Entry 5XYM (electron microscopy, 3.08 A resolution); this record covers chains A and N of the 31 polymer chains in the assembly.

# Chain A
Molecule: 23S RNA
Organism: Mycobacterium smegmatis (strain ATCC 700084 / mc(2)155)
Sequence (3164 nucleotides; numbered 1 to 3164; the number before each row is that of its first residue):
     1 UUGUAAGUGU UUAAGGGCGC AUGGUGGAUG CCUUGGCACU GGGAGCCGAU GAAGGACGUA
    61 GGAGGCUGCG AUAAGCCUCG GGGAGCUGUC AACCGAGCGU UGAUCCGAGG AUGUCCGAAU
   121 GGGGAAACCC GGCACGAGUG AUGUCGUGUC ACCAGGCGCU GAAUAUAUAG GCGUCUGGGG
   181 GGAACGCGGG GAAGUGAAAC AUCUCAGUAC CCGUAGGAAG AGAAAACAAA AUGUGAUUCC
   241 GUGAGUAGUG GCGAGCGAAA GCGGAGGAUG GCUAAACCGU AUGCAUGUGA UACCGGGUAG
   301 GGGUUGUGUG UGCGGGGUUG UGGGACCUAU CUUUCCGGCU CUACCUGGCU GGAGGGCAGU
   361 GAGAAAAUGU UGUGGUUAGC GGAAAUGGCU UGGGAUGGCC UGCCGUAGAC GGUGAGAGCC
   421 CGGUACGUGA AAACCCGACG UCUGUCUUGA UGGUGUUCCC GAGUAGCAGC GGGCCCGUGG
   481 AAUCUGCUGU GAAUCUGCCG GGACCACCCG GUAAGCCUGA AUACUUCCCA GUGACCGAUA
   541 GCGGAUUAGU ACCGUGAGGG AAUGGUGAAA AGUACCCCGG GAGGGGAGUG AAAGAGUACC
   601 UGAAACCGUG CGCUUACAAU CCGUCAGAGC CCUCGACGUG UCGUGGGGUG AUGGCGUGCC
   661 UUUUGAAGAA UGAGCCUGCG AGUCAGGGAC AUGUCGCGAG GUUAACCCGG GUGGGGUAGC
   721 CGCAGCGAAA GCGAGUCUGA AUAGGGCGUA UCCACACAAG AGUGUGUGGU GUAGUGGUGU
   781 GUUCUGGACC CGAAGCGGAG UGAUCUACCC AUGGCCAGGG UGAAGCGCGG GUAAGACCGC
   841 GUGGAGGCCC GAACCCACUU AGGUUGAAGA CUGAGGGGAU GAGCUGUGGG UAGGGGUGAA
   901 AGGCCAAUCA AACUCCGUGA UAGCUGGUUC UCCCCGAAAU GCAUUUAGGU GCAGCGUCGC
   961 AUGUUUCUUG CCGGAGGUAG AGCUACUGGA UGGCCGAUGG GCCCCACAGG GUUACUGACG
  1021 UCAGCCAAAC UCCGAAUGCC GGUAAGUCCA AGAGUGCGGC AGUGGGACGG CGGGGGAUAA
  1081 GCUCCGUGCG UCGAGAGGGA AACAGCCCAG AUCGCCGGCU AAGGCCCCUA AGCGUGUGCU
  1141 AAGUGGAAAA GGAUGUGCAG UCGCGAAGAC AACCAGGAGG UUGGCUUAGA AGCAGCCACC
  1201 CUUGAAAGAG UGCGUAAUAG CUCACUGGUC AAGUGAUUGU GCGCCGAUAA UGUAGCGGGG
  1261 CUCAAGCACA CCGCCGAAGC CGCGGCAGCC AACGUGUUGG CUGGGUAGGG GAGCGUCCUG
  1321 CAUCCGGUGA AGCCGCCGAG UGAUCGAGUG GUGGAGGGUG UGGGAGUGAG AAUGCAGGCA
  1381 UGAGUAGCGA UUAGGCAAGU GAGAACCUUG CCCGCCGAAA GACCAAGGGU UCCUGGGCCA
  1441 GGCCAGUCCG CCCAGGGUGA GUCGGGACCU AAGGCGAGGC CGACAGGCGU AGUCGAUGGA
  1501 CAACGGGUUG AUAUUCCCGU ACCCGUGUAU GUGCGUCCAU GAUGAAUCAG CGGUACUAAC
  1561 CAUCCAAAAC CACCGUGACC GCACCUUUCG GGGUGUGGCG UUGGUGGGGC UGCAUGGGAC
  1621 CUUCGUUGGU AGUAGUCAAG CGAUGGGGUG ACGCAGGAAG GUAGCCGUAC CGGUCAGUGG
  1681 UAAUACCGGG GUAAGCCUGU AGGGAGUCAG AUAGGUAAAU CCGUCUGGCA UAUAUCCUGA
  1741 GAGGUGAUGC AUAGCCGAGU GAGGCGAAUU CGGUGAUCCU AUGCUGCCGA GAAAAGCCUC
  1801 UAGCGAGGAC AUACACGGCC CGUACCCCAA ACCAACACAG GUGGUCAGGU AGAGAAUACU
  1861 AAGGCGUACG AGUGAACUAU GGUUAAGGAA CUCGGCAAAA UGCCCCCGUA ACUUCGGGAG
  1921 AAGGGGGACC CACAUGGCGU GUAAGCCUUU ACGGCCCAAG CGUGAGUGGG UGGCACAAAC
  1981 CAGUGAGAAG CGACUGUUUA CUAAAAACAC AGGUCCGUGC GAAGUCGCAA GACGAUGUAU
  2041 ACGGACUGAC GCCUGCCCGG UGCUGGAAGG UUAAGAGGAC CCGUUAACUC CCUUUGGGGG
  2101 UGAAGCGGAG AAUUUAAGCC CCAGUAAACG GCGGUGGUAA CUAUAACCAU CCUAAGGUAG
  2161 CGAAAUUCCU UGUCGGGUAA GUUCCGACCU GCACGAAUGG CGUAACGACU UCUCAACUGU
  2221 CUCAACCAUA GACUCGGCGA AAUUGCACUA CGAGUAAAGA UGCUCGUUAC GCGCGGCAGG
  2281 ACGAAAAGAC CCCGGGACCU UCACUACAAC UUGGUAUUGG UGCUCGAUAC GGUUUGUGUA
  2341 GGAUAGGUGG GAGACUGUGA AGCUCACACG CCAGUGUGGG UGGAGUCGUU GUUGAAAUAC
  2401 CACUCUGAUC GUAUUGGGCC UCUAACCUCG GACCGUAUAU CCGGUUCAGG GACAGUGCCU
  2461 GGUGGGUAGU UUAACUGGGG CGGUUGCCUC CUAAAAUGUA ACGGAGGCGC CCAAAGGUUC
  2521 CCUCAACCUG GACGGCAAUC AGGUGUUGAG UGUAAGUGCA CAAGGGAGCU UGACUGCGAG
  2581 ACGGACAUGU CGAGCAGGGA CGAAAGUCGG GACUAGUGAU CCGGCACCUC UGAGUGGAAG
  2641 GGGUGUCGCU CAACGGAUAA AAGGUACCCC GGGGAUAACA GGCUGAUCUU CCCCAAGAGU
  2701 CCAUAUCGAC GGGAUGGUUU GGCACCUCGA UGUCGGCUCG UCGCAUCCUG GGGCUGGAGC
  2761 AGGUCCCAAG GGUUGGGCUG UUCGCCCAUU AAAGCGGCAC GCGAGCUGGG UUUAGAACGU
  2821 CGUGAGACAG UUCGGUCUCU AUCCGCCGCG CGCGUCAGAA GCUUGAGGAA ACCUGUCCCU
  2881 AGUACGAGAG GACCGGGACG GACGAACCUC UGGUAUACCA GUUGUCCCAC CAGGGGCACG
  2941 GCUGGAUAGC CACGUUCGGA CAGGAUAACC GCUGAAAGCA UCUAAGCGGG AAACCUCUUC
  3001 CAAGACCAGG CUUCUCACCC UCUAGGAGGG AUAAGGCCCC CCGCAGACCA CGGGAUUGAU
  3061 AGACCAGACC UGGAAGCCUA GUAAUAGGUG CAGGGAACUG GCACUAACCG GCCGAAAACU
  3121 UACAACACCC CAUAAUCGUU GUAAGAAGAA AACAUUGACG CACC
Unresolved in the structure: 1-5, 161, 280-311, 326-372, 440-457, 638-643, 996-1017, 1163-1232, 1293-1296, 1529-1638, 1678, 1709, 1730-1733, 1758-1764, 1806-1812, 1944-1958, 2090-2099, 2328-2415, 2438, 3109, 3116-3164
Metal / ion sites: Mg2+ site 1 near G16 (its only coordinating residue here); Mg2+ site 2: C31, G1357; Mg2+ site 3 near U72 (its only coordinating residue here); Mg2+ site 4 near U120 (its only coordinating residue here); Mg2+ site 5: A199, C200; Mg2+ site 6 near A383 (its only coordinating residue here); Mg2+ site 7: U483, G500; Mg2+ site 8: G502, G2634; Mg2+ site 9 near G541 (its only coordinating residue here); Mg2+ site 10: G541, G544; Mg2+ site 11: C600, U601; Mg2+ site 12: C621, C2263; 96 more Mg2+ sites not listed

# Chain N
Molecule: 50S ribosomal protein L17
Organism: Mycobacterium smegmatis (strain ATCC 700084 / mc(2)155)
UniProt: A0QSL9 (RL17_MYCS2); numbering as in UniProt (aligned over 1-199)
Sequence (199 residues; each row starts with the number of its first residue):
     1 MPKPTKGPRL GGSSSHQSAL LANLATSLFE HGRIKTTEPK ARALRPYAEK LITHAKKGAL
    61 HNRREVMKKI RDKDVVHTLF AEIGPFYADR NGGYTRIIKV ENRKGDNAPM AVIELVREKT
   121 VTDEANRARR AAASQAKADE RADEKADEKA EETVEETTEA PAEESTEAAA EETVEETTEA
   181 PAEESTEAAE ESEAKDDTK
Unresolved in the structure: 1, 118-199

# Chain A / chain N interface
Contacting residue pairs (108; chain A residue first):
  A1393(A) with His16(N), stacking on the base; Ala19(N), base contact
  G1394(A) with His16(N), hydrogen bond to the sugar
  G1395(A) with Leu24(N), sugar contact
  C1396(A) with Ser27(N), sugar contact; His31(N), sugar contact; Ile34(N), phosphate contact; Lys35(N), phosphate contact; Thr36(N), phosphate contact
  A1397(A) with His31(N), sugar contact; Ile34(N), phosphate contact; Lys35(N), hydrogen bond to the phosphate
  G1403(A) with Lys104(N), hydrogen bond to the sugar
  A1405(A) with Arg103(N), hydrogen bond to the sugar; Lys104(N), hydrogen bond to the phosphate; Gly105(N), hydrogen bond to the phosphate; Asp106(N), base contact
  C1412(A) with Asn23(N), hydrogen bond to the sugar
  C1413(A) with Ala19(N), sugar contact; Asn23(N), hydrogen bond to the sugar; Arg71(N), salt bridge to the phosphate
  G1414(A) with Arg71(N), salt bridge to the phosphate
  G1677(A) with Asp74(N), base contact; His77(N), stacking on the base
  G1679(A) with Leu60(N), sugar contact; Arg64(N), base contact
  G1870(A) with Asp106(N), hydrogen bond to the sugar
  A1871(A) with Thr37(N), phosphate contact; Asp106(N), sugar contact; Ala108(N), sugar contact
  G1872(A) with Thr37(N), hydrogen bond to the phosphate; Pro39(N), phosphate contact; Lys40(N), salt bridge to the phosphate
  U1873(A) with Pro8(N), base contact
  G1874(A) with Lys6(N), base contact; Gly7(N), sugar contact
  A2228(A) with Arg9(N), salt bridge to the phosphate
  U2229(A) with Pro8(N), phosphate contact; Arg9(N), hydrogen bond to the phosphate; Gly12(N), phosphate contact
  A2230(A) with Gly12(N), phosphate contact
  C2235(A) with Asn107(N), hydrogen bond to the sugar
  G2236(A) with Gly105(N), hydrogen bond to the base; Asp106(N), sugar contact; Asn107(N), sugar contact
  U2916(A) with Arg9(N), sugar contact; Ser14(N), hydrogen bond to the sugar
  A2917(A) with Pro2(N), base contact; Lys3(N), base contact; Pro4(N), base contact; Thr5(N), hydrogen bond to the base; Arg9(N), salt bridge to the phosphate; Ser14(N), phosphate contact; Gln17(N), base contact; Leu21(N), base contact
  C2928(A) with Lys73(N), hydrogen bond to the sugar
  A2929(A) with Lys73(N), salt bridge to the phosphate
  G2933(A) with Arg64(N), hydrogen bond to the sugar
  G2934(A) with Lys68(N), sugar contact
  G2935(A) with Lys68(N), sugar contact; Arg71(N), hydrogen bond to the sugar
  G2936(A) with Arg71(N), sugar contact
  C2937(A) with Ser15(N), phosphate contact
  C3040(A) with Lys99(N), salt bridge to the phosphate
  C3041(A) with Arg42(N), salt bridge to the phosphate; Lys99(N), salt bridge to the phosphate
  C3042(A) with Arg42(N), salt bridge to the phosphate
  G3043(A) with Lys3(N), salt bridge to the phosphate
  C3044(A) with Lys6(N), salt bridge to the phosphate
  A3045(A) with Lys6(N), base contact
  G3046(A) with Lys6(N), hydrogen bond to the base
  G3062(A) with Lys3(N), salt bridge to the phosphate; Arg45(N), base contact; Pro46(N), phosphate contact; Glu49(N), sugar contact; Gly93(N), base contact
  A3063(A) with Pro46(N), phosphate contact; Glu49(N), sugar contact; Lys50(N), salt bridge to the phosphate; Gly92(N), sugar contact; Gly93(N), hydrogen bond to the sugar
  C3064(A) with Glu49(N), phosphate contact; Lys50(N), phosphate contact; Thr53(N), phosphate contact; Asn91(N), sugar contact; Gly92(N), sugar contact
  A3074(A) with His61(N), base contact
  A3075(A) with Arg64(N), hydrogen bond to the phosphate
  G3076(A) with Arg64(N), salt bridge to the phosphate
  G3093(A) with His61(N), hydrogen bond to the phosphate
  G3094(A) with His61(N), salt bridge to the phosphate; Glu65(N), sugar contact
  G3095(A) with His54(N), salt bridge to the phosphate
  A3096(A) with Pro2(N), sugar contact; Lys3(N), sugar contact; Pro4(N), base contact; Lys50(N), salt bridge to the phosphate
  A3097(A) with Pro4(N), base contact
  C3104(A) with Arg90(N), hydrogen bond to the phosphate; Gly92(N), hydrogen bond to the sugar; Gly93(N), hydrogen bond to the sugar
  U3105(A) with Arg45(N), hydrogen bond to the base; Arg90(N), salt bridge to the phosphate; Gly93(N), sugar contact; Thr95(N), hydrogen bond to the sugar; Arg96(N), sugar contact; Val116(N), sugar contact
  A3106(A) with Arg96(N), salt bridge to the phosphate
Also at the interface, not in a pair above, chain A (58 interface residues in all): A1404, C1406, C2227, A2932, A3061, C3065
Also at the interface, not in a pair above, chain N (65 interface residues in all): Ser13, Leu20, Arg33, Ala43, Tyr47, Lys57, Arg63, Met67, Tyr94, Pro109

# Summary
The interface between chain A and chain N involves 58 residues on one side and 65 on the other; the contacts
include 27 hydrogen bonds, 20 salt bridges and 2 aromatic stacking contacts. Among the polar pairs are
G2236(A)-Gly105(N), A2917(A)-Thr5(N) and G3046(A)-Lys6(N).
Here chain A is 23S RNA and chain N is 50S ribosomal protein L17, both from Mycobacterium smegmatis (strain
ATCC 700084 / mc(2)155). Entry 5XYM (Large subunit of Mycobacterium smegmatis) was determined by electron
microscopy (same publication as 5XYU).
